Entry 3J1T (electron microscopy, 9.70 A resolution (very low resolution: no residue pairs are listed; an interface is given only as per-side residue counts)); this record covers chains A and C of the 3 polymer chains in the assembly.

# Chain A
Protein: Cytoplasmic dynein 1 heavy chain 1, seryl t-RNA synthetase chimera
Organism: Mus musculus
Reference sequence: Q9JHU4 (DYHC1_MOUSE); numbering as in UniProt (aligned over 3264-3427)
Chain sequence (164 residues; row label = number of the first residue in the row):
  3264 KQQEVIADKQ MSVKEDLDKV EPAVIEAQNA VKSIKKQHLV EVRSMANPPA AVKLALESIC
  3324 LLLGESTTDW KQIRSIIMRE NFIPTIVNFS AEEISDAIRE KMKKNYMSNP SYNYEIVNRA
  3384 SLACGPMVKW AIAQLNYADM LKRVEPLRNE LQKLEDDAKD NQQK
What the authors report for this chain:
  - contacts within the chain: Glu-3378/Arg-3382 (from molecular simulation)
  - mutagenesis - E3289A: increased binding to MT (citing earlier work)

# Chain C
Protein: Tubulin beta-2B chain
Organism: Bos taurus
Chain sequence (427 residues; numbered 1 to 437; 10 numbers in that range are skipped by the numbering (no residue carries them; nothing is unmodelled there); the number before each row is that of its first residue):
     1 MREIVHIQAG QCGNQIGAKF WEVISDEHGI DPTGSYHGDS DLQL
    47 ERINVYYNEA AGNKYVPRAI LVDLEPGTMD SVRSGPFGQI FRPDNFVFGQ SGAGNNWAKG
   107 HYTEGAELVD SVLDVVRKES ESCDCLQGFQ LTHSLGGGTG SGMGTLLISK IREEYPDRIM
   167 NTFSVVPSPK VSDTVVEPYN ATLSVHQLVE NTDETYCIDN EALYDICFRT LKLTTPTYGD
   227 LNHLVSATMS GVTTCLRFPG QLNADLRKLA VNMVPFPRLH FFMPGFAPLT SRGSQQYRAL
   287 TVPELTQQMF DAKNMMAACD PRHGRYLTVA AVFRGRMSMK EVDEQMLNVQ NKNSSYFVEW
   347 IPNNVKTAVC DIPP
   369 RGLKMSATFI GNSTAIQELF KRISEQFTAM FRRKAFLHWY TGEGMDEMEF TEAESNMNDL
   429 VSEYQQYQD

# Interface between chain A and chain C
At this resolution (10 A) residue pairs are not listed: 8 residues of chain A and 14 of chain C lie at the interface.

# Summary
Chain A and chain C form an interface of 8 and 14 residues respectively. From the paper: E3289A of chain A
increases binding to MT; contacts within the chain involving Arg-3382(A) and Glu-3378(A).
Chain A is Cytoplasmic dynein 1 heavy chain 1, seryl t-RNA synthetase chimera (Mus musculus) and chain C is
Tubulin beta-2B chain (Bos taurus); the structure, High affinity dynein microtubule binding domain - tubulin
complex, was determined by electron microscopy together with 3J1U from the same study.
